5L9K - chain A; structure by X-ray diffraction, 1.77 A resolution.

# Chain A
Name: Macrod-type macrodomain
From: Oceanobacillus iheyensis (strain DSM 14371 / CIP 107618 / JCM 11309 / KCTC 3954 / HTE831)
Reference sequence: Q8EP31 (Q8EP31_OCEIH); residues 1-185 here = UniProt positions 1-185
Sequence (208 residues; row label = number of the first residue in the row; numbers below 1 keep their minus sign (Met-22 is residue -22)):
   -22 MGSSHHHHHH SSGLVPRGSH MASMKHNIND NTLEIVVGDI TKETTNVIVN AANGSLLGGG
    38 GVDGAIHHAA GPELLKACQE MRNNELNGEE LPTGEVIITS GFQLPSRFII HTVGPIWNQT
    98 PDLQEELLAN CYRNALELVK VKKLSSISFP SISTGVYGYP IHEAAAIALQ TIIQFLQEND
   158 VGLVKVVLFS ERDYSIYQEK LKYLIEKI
Unresolved in the structure: -22 to -5
Sequence notes: expression tag (-22 to 0)
Ligand contacts: Adenosine-5-Diphosphoribose (AR6; [(2R,3S,4R,5R)-5-(6-aminopurin-9-yl)-3,4-dihydroxy-oxolan-2-yl]methyl [hydroxy-[[(2R,3S,4R,5S)-3,4,5-trihydroxyoxolan-2-yl]methoxy]phosphoryl] hydrogen phosphate): Gly15, Asp16, Ile17, Ala28, Ala29, Asn30, Gly35, Gly36, Gly37, Gly38, Val39, Asp40, Ala42, Pro127, Ser128, Ile129, Ser130, Thr131, Gly132, Val133, Tyr134, Val164, Phe166, Asp170
From the paper describing this entry:
  - binding site for Adenosine-5-Diphosphoribose: Asp16, Ile17, Ala28, Ala29, Asn30, Gly35 to Val39, Asp40, Gly91, Ser128, Ser130, Thr131, Gly132, Val133, Tyr134, Val164, Phe166, Asp170
  - conformationally variable residues (loop rearrangement, side-chain flip): Thr131 to Gly135, Phe166
  - catalytic residues: Asn27, Asn30, Asp40, His44, Tyr134 (citing earlier work)
  - mutagenesis - N30A, D40A (4.4-fold): decreased catalytic activity
  - mutagenesis - N30A, G37V: unchanged stability
  - mutagenesis - G37V: unchanged binding to OAADPr
  - mutagenesis - G37V: decreased catalytic activity on MARylated proteins

# Summary
Bound to chain A: Adenosine-5-Diphosphoribose. The paper reports catalytic residues Asn27, Asn30 and Asp40
among others; N30A and D40A reduce catalytic activity.
Chain A is Macrod-type macrodomain (Oceanobacillus iheyensis (strain DSM 14371 / CIP 107618 / JCM 11309 / KCTC
3954 / HTE831)); the structure, Oceanobacillus iheyensis macrodomain with adpr, was determined by X-ray
diffraction, deposited together with 5FUD, 5L9Q, 5LAU, 5LBP and 5LCC.
